5NXB - chains B and C of the 4 polymer chains in the assembly; structure by X-ray diffraction, 3.60 A resolution.

# Chain B
Molecule: Galactocerebrosidase
Source organism: Mus musculus
Notes: EC 3.2.1.46
Reference sequence: P54818 (GALC_MOUSE); residues 25-668 here correspond to UniProt positions 41-684 (UniProt number = residue number + 16)
Amino-acid sequence (654 residues; each row starts with the number of its first residue):
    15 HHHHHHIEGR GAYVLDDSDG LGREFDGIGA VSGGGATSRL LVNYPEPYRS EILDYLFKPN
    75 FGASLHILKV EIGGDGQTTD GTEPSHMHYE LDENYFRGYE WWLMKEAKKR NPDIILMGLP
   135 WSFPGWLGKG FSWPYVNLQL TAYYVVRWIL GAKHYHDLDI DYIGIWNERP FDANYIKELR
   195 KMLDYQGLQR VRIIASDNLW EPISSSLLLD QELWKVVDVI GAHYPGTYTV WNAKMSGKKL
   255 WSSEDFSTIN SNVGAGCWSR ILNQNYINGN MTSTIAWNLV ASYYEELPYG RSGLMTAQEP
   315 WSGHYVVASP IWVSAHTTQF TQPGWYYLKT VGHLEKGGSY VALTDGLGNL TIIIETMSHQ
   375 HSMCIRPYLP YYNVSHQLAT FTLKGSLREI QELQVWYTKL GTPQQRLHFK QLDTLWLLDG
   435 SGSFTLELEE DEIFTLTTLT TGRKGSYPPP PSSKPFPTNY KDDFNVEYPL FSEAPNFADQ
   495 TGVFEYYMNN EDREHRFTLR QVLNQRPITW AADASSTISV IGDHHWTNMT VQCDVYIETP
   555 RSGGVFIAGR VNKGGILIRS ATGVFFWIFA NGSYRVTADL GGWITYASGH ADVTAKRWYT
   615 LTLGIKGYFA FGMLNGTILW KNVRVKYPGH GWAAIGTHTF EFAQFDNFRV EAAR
Disordered / not traced: 15-24
Differences from the reference sequence: expression tag (15-24)
Cystine bridges: Cys271-Cys378
Glycans and other covalent adducts: N-acetylglucosamine (NAG) linked to Asn284, Asn363, Asn387, Asn542
Ion coordination: Ca2+: Asp477, Asn479, Phe511, Asp660
Swiss-Prot annotation at these positions:
  - active site: Glu182 (Proton donor/acceptor), Glu258 (Nucleophile)
  - binding site (substrate): Thr93, Trp135, Asn181, Arg380
  - glycosylation (N-linked (GlcNAc...) asparagine): Asn284, Asn363, Asn387, Asn542, Asn585, Asn629
What the authors report for this chain:
  - disease-associated variants - E215K, P302R: unchanged catalytic activity (citing earlier work)

# Chain C
Molecule: Prosaposin
Source organism: Mus musculus
Reference sequence: Q61207 (SAP_MOUSE); residues 0-84 here correspond to UniProt positions 59-143 (UniProt number = residue number + 59)
Amino-acid sequence (87 residues; each row starts with the number of its first residue; numbers below 1 keep their minus sign (Met-2 is residue -2)):
    -2 MGKSLPCDIC KTVVTEAGNL LKDNATQEEI LHYLEKTCEW IHDSSLSASC KEVVDSYLPV
    58 ILDMIKGEMS NPGEVCSALN LCQSLQE
Disordered / not traced: -2 to 0, 81-84
Differences from the reference sequence: initiating methionine (-2); expression tag (-1)
Cystine bridges: Cys4-Cys79, Cys7-Cys73, Cys35-Cys47
Swiss-Prot annotation at these positions:
  - glycosylation: Asn21 (N-linked (GlcNAc...) asparagine)
What the authors report for this chain:
  - conformationally variable residues (side-chain flip): Trp37, Ile38
  - mutagenesis - N21Y, W37D, W37F, W37S, E65K: unchanged binding to Galactocerebrosidase (chain B)
  - post-translational modification sites: Asn21 (citing earlier work)

# How chain B and chain C interact
Pairs across the interface - 40 pairs, chain B then chain C:
  Gly144(B) with Asn21(C), hydrogen bond (backbone-side chain)
  Phe145(B) with Asn16(C); Lys19(C); Asp20(C); Asn21(C)
  Ser146(B) with Lys19(C), hydrogen bond (backbone-backbone); Asn21(C); Lys63(C), hydrogen bond (backbone-side chain)
  Trp147(B) with Lys19(C); Asp60(C); Lys63(C); Ser67(C)
  Arg183(B) with Val57(C); Asp60(C), salt bridge
  Pro184(B) with Asp60(C)
  Arg520(B) with Gln24(C), hydrogen bond; Glu25(C), salt bridge
  Thr523(B) with Gln24(C), hydrogen bond
  Trp524(B) with Pro56(C)
  Ala525(B) with Gln24(C); Pro56(C)
  Ala526(B) with Leu28(C), hydrophobic; Asp52(C); Pro56(C)
  Ser529(B) with Glu25(C), hydrogen bond
  Lys567(B) with Glu49(C)
  Ile570(B) with Asp52(C)
  Leu571(B) with Glu49(C); Ser53(C)
  Arg573(B) with Leu28(C); Glu32(C), salt bridge; Asp52(C)
  Ser574(B) with Lys48(C); Glu49(C); Asp52(C), hydrogen bond
  Trp597(B) with His29(C); Glu32(C); Lys33(C); Glu36(C); Lys48(C)
Interface residues without a listed pair, chain B (19 interface residues in all): Trp180
Interface residues without a listed pair, chain C (22 interface residues in all): Ala45, Gly64
The authors on this interface:
  - residue pairs: Gly144(B)-Asn21(C) (backbone contact), Ser146(B)-Lys19(C) (hydrogen bond), Arg520(B)-Gln24(C) (hydrogen bond), Thr523(B)-Gln24(C) (hydrogen bond)
  - interface residues, chain C: Lys19(C), Glu25(C), Leu28(C), Glu32(C), Glu49(C), Asp52(C)
  - hot spots on chain C (mutagenesis) - L28N, L28R: decreased binding to Galactocerebrosidase (chain B)

# In short
The interface between chain B and chain C involves 19 residues on one side and 22 on the other, with 7
hydrogen bonds and 3 salt bridges. Among the polar pairs are Arg183(B)-Asp60(C), Arg520(B)-Glu25(C) and
Arg573(B)-Glu32(C). The paper describes a backbone contact between Gly144(B) and Asn21(C); hydrogen bonds
between Ser146(B) and Lys19(C), Arg520(B) and Gln24(C) and Thr523(B) and Gln24(C). From the paper: L28N and
L28R of chain C reduce binding to Galactocerebrosidase (chain B); interface residues Lys19(C), Glu25(C) and
Leu28(C) among others; 9 substitutions were tested in all.
Here chain B is Galactocerebrosidase and chain C is Prosaposin, both from Mus musculus. Entry 5NXB (Mouse
galactocerebrosidase in complex with saposin A) was determined by X-ray diffraction.
